Entry 9FWJ (X-ray diffraction, 2.42 A resolution); this record covers chains A and B.

== Chain A ==
Name: Non-structural protein 10
Source organism: Severe acute respiratory syndrome coronavirus 2
Reference sequence: P0DTC1 (R1A_SARS2); residues 1-131 here correspond to UniProt positions 4254-4384 (UniProt number = residue number + 4253)
Chain sequence (131 residues; each row starts with the number of its first residue):
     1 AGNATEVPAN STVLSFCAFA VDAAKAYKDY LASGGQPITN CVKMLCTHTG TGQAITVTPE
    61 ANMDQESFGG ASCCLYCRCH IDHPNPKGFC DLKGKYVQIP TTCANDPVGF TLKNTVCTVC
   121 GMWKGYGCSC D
Ion coordination: Zn2+ site 1: Cys-74, Cys-77, His-83, Cys-90; Zn2+ site 2: Cys-117, Cys-120, Cys-128, Cys-130

== Chain B ==
Name: Guanine-N7 methyltransferase nsp14
Source organism: Severe acute respiratory syndrome coronavirus 2
Notes: EC 2.1.1.56, 3.1.13.-
Reference sequence: P0DTD1 (R1AB_SARS2); residues 1-289 here correspond to UniProt positions 5926-6214 (UniProt number = residue number + 5925)
Chain sequence (290 residues; numbered 0 to 289; the number before each row is that of its first residue; numbering starts at 0):
     0 MAENVTGLFK DCSKVITGLH PTQAPTHLSV DTKFKTEGLC VDIPGIPKDM TYRRLISMMG
    60 FKMNYQVNGY PNMFITREEA IRHVRAWIGF DVEGCHATRE AVGTNLPLQL GFSTGVNLVA
   120 VPTGYVDTPN NTDFSRVSAK PPPGDQFKHL IPLMYKGLPW NVVRIKIVQM LSDTLKNLSD
   180 RVVFVLWAHG FELTSMKYFV KIGPERTCCL CDRRATCFST ASDTYACWHH SIGFDYVYNP
   240 FMIDVQQWGF TGNLQSNHDL YCQVHGNAHV ASCDAIMTRC LAVHECFVKR
Not modelled in the structure: 0-2, 288-289
Sequence notes: initiating methionine (0)
Curated features (UniProtKB/Swiss-Prot):
  - active site: Asp-90, Glu-92, Glu-191, His-268, Asp-273
  - binding site (Mg(2+)): Asp-90, Glu-92, Glu-191, His-268, Asp-273
  - binding site (Zn(2+)): Cys-207, Cys-210, Cys-226, His-229, His-257, Cys-261, His-264, Cys-279
Ion coordination: Mg2+: Asp-90, Glu-92, Asp-273; Zn2+ site 1: Cys-207, Cys-210, Cys-226, His-229; Zn2+ site 2: His-257, Cys-261, His-264, Cys-279
Ligand contacts: 2-methoxybenzamide (UYY): Trp-86, Ile-87, Ser-112, Thr-113, Thr-173, Leu-177, Arg-278

== Chain A / chain B interface ==
Pairs across the interface - 111 pairs, chain A then chain B:
  Ala-1(A) with Lys-9(B), hydrogen bond (backbone-side chain); Val-101(B), hydrophobic; Gly-102(B)
  Gly-2(A) with Asp-10(B)
  Asn-3(A) with Lys-9(B); Asp-10(B), hydrogen bond (backbone-backbone)
  Ala-4(A) with Val-4(B), hydrophobic; Thr-5(B)
  Thr-5(A) with Phe-8(B), hydrogen bond (side chain-backbone); Asp-10(B); Thr-25(B), hydrogen bond (backbone-side chain); Leu-27(B)
  Glu-6(A) with Val-4(B); Thr-5(B), hydrogen bond (backbone-backbone); Leu-7(B); Thr-25(B); Leu-27(B)
  Val-7(A) with Asn-3(B); Thr-5(B); Leu-27(B), hydrophobic
  Pro-8(A) with Asn-3(B)
  Ser-11(A) with Thr-5(B); Lys-61(B), hydrogen bond
  Thr-12(A) with Lys-61(B); Asn-63(B), hydrogen bond; Tyr-64(B)
  Leu-14(A) with Phe-8(B), hydrophobic
  Ser-15(A) with Leu-7(B); Phe-60(B); Lys-61(B), hydrogen bond (side chain-backbone); Met-62(B)
  Phe-16(A) with Tyr-64(B), hydrophobic; Val-66(B), hydrophobic; Tyr-69(B), hydrophobic; Ile-201(B), hydrophobic
  Ala-18(A) with Phe-60(B), hydrophobic; Lys-196(B), hydrogen bond (backbone-side chain)
  Phe-19(A) with Phe-60(B), hydrophobic; Leu-192(B); Met-195(B); Lys-196(B); Val-199(B); Lys-200(B); Ile-201(B), hydrogen bond (backbone-backbone)
  Ala-20(A) with Lys-200(B); Ile-201(B)
  Val-21(A) with Lys-200(B); Ile-201(B), hydrogen bond (backbone-backbone); Phe-217(B), hydrophobic; Tyr-224(B); Tyr-237(B), hydrophobic
  Lys-25(A) with Tyr-69(B)
  Ala-26(A) with Tyr-69(B)
  Asp-29(A) with Val-66(B); Tyr-69(B), hydrogen bond
  Ser-33(A) with Gln-65(B); Val-66(B); Asn-67(B), hydrogen bond (side chain-backbone)
  Asn-40(A) with Thr-25(B); His-26(B), hydrogen bond (backbone-backbone); Leu-27(B)
  Cys-41(A) with His-26(B)
  Val-42(A) with Pro-20(B); Ala-23(B); Thr-25(B); His-26(B); Val-29(B), hydrophobic; Cys-39(B), hydrophobic
  Lys-43(A) with Leu-38(B); Cys-39(B), hydrogen bond (backbone-backbone)
  Met-44(A) with Pro-20(B), hydrophobic; Cys-39(B); Val-40(B); Asp-41(B)
  Leu-45(A) with Thr-35(B); Glu-36(B); Leu-38(B), hydrophobic; Cys-39(B), hydrogen bond (backbone-backbone); Val-40(B), hydrophobic
  Pro-59(A) with Asp-41(B)
  Gly-69(A) with Pro-20(B)
  Ala-71(A) with Thr-21(B); Gln-22(B); Ala-23(B)
  Ser-72(A) with Ala-23(B); Pro-24(B)
  Arg-78(A) with Phe-8(B); Pro-24(B), hydrogen bond (side chain-backbone); Thr-25(B)
  Cys-79(A) with Phe-8(B)
  His-80(A) with Phe-8(B); Ile-55(B); Asp-126(B), salt bridge; Thr-131(B)
  Ile-81(A) with Lys-196(B)
  Gly-88(A) with Asn-130(B)
  Phe-89(A) with Asn-129(B)
  Cys-90(A) with Asn-129(B), hydrogen bond (backbone-backbone)
  Lys-93(A) with Thr-21(B); Gln-22(B); Tyr-51(B); Thr-127(B), hydrogen bond (side chain-backbone); Pro-128(B)
  Gly-94(A) with Thr-21(B), hydrogen bond (backbone-backbone); Lys-47(B), hydrogen bond (backbone-side chain)
  Lys-95(A) with Thr-21(B); Lys-47(B)
  Tyr-96(A) with His-19(B); Pro-20(B); Thr-21(B); Asp-41(B), hydrogen bond
Interface residues without a listed pair, chain A (47 interface residues in all): Tyr-30, Thr-58, Gly-70, Cys-77, His-83
Interface residues without a listed pair, chain B (58 interface residues in all): Cys-11, Ser-28, Met-57, Tyr-124, Pro-203, Arg-205

== In short ==
The interface between chain A and chain B involves 47 residues on one side and 58 on the other; the contacts
include 22 hydrogen bonds and 1 salt bridge. Polar pairs include His-80(A)/Asp-126(B), Ala-1(A)/Lys-9(B) and
Thr-5(A)/Phe-8(B). Ligands of chain B: 2-methoxybenzamide.
Chain A is Non-structural protein 10 and chain B is Guanine-N7 methyltransferase nsp14, both from Severe acute
respiratory syndrome coronavirus 2; the structure, Ensemble model of ligand-free SARS-CoV-2 NSP10-NSP14 (ExoN)
and in complex with partially bound VT00079, was determined by X-ray diffraction together with 9FW2, 9FWH,
9FWI, 9FWK, 9FWL, 9FWM and 10 further entries from the same study.
